8JYM - chain A; structure by electron microscopy, 2.79 A resolution.

# Chain A
Name: Spike glycoprotein
From: Severe acute respiratory syndrome coronavirus 2
UniProt: P0DTC2 (SPIKE_SARS2); numbering as in UniProt; present here: 28-143, 145-1210
Amino-acid sequence (1245 residues; numbered 5 to 1250; 1 number in that range is skipped by the numbering (no residue carries it; nothing is unmodelled there); the number before each row is that of its first residue):
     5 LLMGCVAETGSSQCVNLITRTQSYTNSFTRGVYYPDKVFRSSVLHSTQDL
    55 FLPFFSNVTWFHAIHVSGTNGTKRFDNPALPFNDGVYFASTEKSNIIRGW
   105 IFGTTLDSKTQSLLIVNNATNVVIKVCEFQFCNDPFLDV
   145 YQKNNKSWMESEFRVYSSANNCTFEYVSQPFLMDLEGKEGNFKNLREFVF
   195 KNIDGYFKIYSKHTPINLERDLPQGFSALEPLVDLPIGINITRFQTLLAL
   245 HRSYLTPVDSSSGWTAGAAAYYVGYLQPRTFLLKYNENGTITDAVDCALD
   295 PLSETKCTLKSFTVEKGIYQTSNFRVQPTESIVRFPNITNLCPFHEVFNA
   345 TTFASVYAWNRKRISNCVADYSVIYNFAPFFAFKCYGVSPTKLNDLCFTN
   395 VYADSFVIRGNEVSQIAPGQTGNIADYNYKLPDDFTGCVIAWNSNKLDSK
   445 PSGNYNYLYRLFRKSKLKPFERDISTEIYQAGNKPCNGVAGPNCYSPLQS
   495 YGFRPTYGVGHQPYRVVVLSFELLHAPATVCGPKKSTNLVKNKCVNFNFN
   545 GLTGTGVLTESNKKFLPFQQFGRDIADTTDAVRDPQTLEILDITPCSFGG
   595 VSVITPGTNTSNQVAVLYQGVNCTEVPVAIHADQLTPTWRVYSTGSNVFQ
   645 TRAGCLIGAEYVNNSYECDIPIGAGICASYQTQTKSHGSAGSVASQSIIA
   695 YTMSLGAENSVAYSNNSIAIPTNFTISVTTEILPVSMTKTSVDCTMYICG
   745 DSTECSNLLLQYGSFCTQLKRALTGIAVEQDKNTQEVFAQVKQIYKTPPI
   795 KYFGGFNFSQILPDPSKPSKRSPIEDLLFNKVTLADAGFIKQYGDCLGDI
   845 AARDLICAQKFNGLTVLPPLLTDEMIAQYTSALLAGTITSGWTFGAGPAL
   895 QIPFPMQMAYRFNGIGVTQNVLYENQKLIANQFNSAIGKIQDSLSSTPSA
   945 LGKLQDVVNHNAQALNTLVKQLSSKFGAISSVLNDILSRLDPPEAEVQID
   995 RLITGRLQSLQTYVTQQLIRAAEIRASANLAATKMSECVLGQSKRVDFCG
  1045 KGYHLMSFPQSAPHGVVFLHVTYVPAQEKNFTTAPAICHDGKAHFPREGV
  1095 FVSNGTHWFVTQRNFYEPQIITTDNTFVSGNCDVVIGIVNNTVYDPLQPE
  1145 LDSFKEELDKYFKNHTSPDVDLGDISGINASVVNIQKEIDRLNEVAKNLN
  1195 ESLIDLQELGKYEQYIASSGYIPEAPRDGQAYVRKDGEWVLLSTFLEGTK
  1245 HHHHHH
Disordered / not traced: 5-18, 67-82, 145-153, 178-186, 247-257, 628-633, 678-688, 829-853, 1140-1250
Cystine bridges: Cys131-Cys166, Cys291-Cys301, Cys336-Cys361, Cys379-Cys432, Cys391-Cys525, Cys480-Cys488, Cys538-Cys590, Cys617-Cys649, Cys662-Cys671, Cys738-Cys760, Cys743-Cys749, Cys1032-Cys1043, Cys1082-Cys1126
Covalent attachments: N-acetylglucosamine (NAG) linked to Asn61, Asn122, Asn165, Asn234, Asn282, Asn343, Asn616, Asn657, Asn709, Asn717, Asn801, Asn1074, Asn1098, Asn1134
Construct notes: expression tag (5-27, 1211-1250); variant Ala83 (Val in P0DTC2), Asp142 (Gly in P0DTC2), Gln146 (His in P0DTC2), Glu183 (Gln in P0DTC2), Glu213 (Val in P0DTC2), Val252 (Gly in P0DTC2), His339 (Gly in P0DTC2), Thr346 (Arg in P0DTC2), Ile368 (Leu in P0DTC2), Phe371 (Ser in P0DTC2), Pro373 (Ser in P0DTC2), Phe375 (Ser in P0DTC2), Ala376 (Thr in P0DTC2), Asn405 (Asp in P0DTC2), Ser408 (Arg in P0DTC2), Asn417 (Lys in P0DTC2), Lys440 (Asn in P0DTC2), Pro445 (Val in P0DTC2), Ser446 (Gly in P0DTC2), Lys460 (Asn in P0DTC2), Asn477 (Ser in P0DTC2), Lys478 (Thr in P0DTC2), Ala484 (Glu in P0DTC2), Pro486 (Phe in P0DTC2), Ser490 (Phe in P0DTC2), Arg498 (Gln in P0DTC2), Tyr501 (Asn in P0DTC2), His505 (Tyr in P0DTC2), Gly614 (Asp in P0DTC2), Tyr655 (His in P0DTC2), Lys679 (Asn in P0DTC2), His681 (Pro in P0DTC2), Lys764 (Asn in P0DTC2), Tyr796 (Asp in P0DTC2), His954 (Gln in P0DTC2), Lys969 (Asn in P0DTC2); engineered mutation Gly682 (Arg in P0DTC2), Ser683 (Arg in P0DTC2), Gly685 (Arg in P0DTC2), Pro817 (Phe in P0DTC2), Pro892 (Ala in P0DTC2), Pro899 (Ala in P0DTC2), Pro942 (Ala in P0DTC2), Pro986 (Lys in P0DTC2), Pro987 (Val in P0DTC2)
Swiss-Prot annotation at these positions:
  - region: Asn280 to Cys301 (Putative superantigen), Asn448 to Phe456 (Immunodominant HLA epitope recognized by the CD8+), Ser816 to Tyr837 (Fusion peptide 1), Lys835 to Phe855 (Fusion peptide 2), Asp1163 to Glu1202 (Heptad repeat 2)
  - site: Arg815, Ser816 (Cleavage)
  - glycosylation: Asn61 (N-linked (GlcNAc...) (hybrid) asparagine), Asn74 (N-linked (GlcNAc...) (complex) asparagine), Asn122 (N-linked (GlcNAc...) (hybrid) asparagine), Asn149 (N-linked (GlcNAc...) (complex) asparagine), Asn165 (N-linked (GlcNAc...) (complex) asparagine), Asn234 (N-linked (GlcNAc...) (high mannose) asparagine), Asn282 (N-linked (GlcNAc...) (complex) asparagine), Thr323 (O-linked (GalNAc) threonine), Ser325 (O-linked (HexNAc...) serine), Asn331 (N-linked (GlcNAc...) (complex) asparagine), Asn343 (N-linked (GlcNAc...) (complex) asparagine), Asn603 (N-linked (GlcNAc...) (hybrid) asparagine), Asn616 (N-linked (GlcNAc...) (complex) asparagine), Asn657 (N-linked (GlcNAc...) (complex) asparagine), Thr676 (O-linked (GlcNAc...) threonine), Thr678 (O-linked (GlcNAc...) threonine), Asn709 (N-linked (GlcNAc...) (high mannose) asparagine), Asn717 (N-linked (GlcNAc...) (hybrid) asparagine), Asn801 (N-linked (GlcNAc...) (hybrid) asparagine), Asn1074 (N-linked (GlcNAc...) (hybrid) asparagine) and 5 more in UniProt
  - natural variant: Gln52 (Q52H: In strain: Omicron/EG.5.1), Ala67 (A67V: In strain: Eta/B.1.525, Omicron/BA.1), His69 to Val70 (deletion: In strain: Alpha/B.1.1.7, Eta/B.1.525 and 5 more), Gly75 (G75V: In strain: Lambda/C.37), Thr76 (T76I: In strain: Lambda/C.37), Asp80 (D80A: In strain: Beta/B.1.351), Ala83 (V83A: In strain: Omicron/XBB.1.5, Omicron/EG.5.1; this construct carries the variant), Thr95 (T95I: In strain: Iota/B.1.526, Mu/B.1.621 and 2 more), Arg102 (R102I: In strain: A23.1), Asp138 (D138Y: In strain: Gamma/P.1), Asp142 to Tyr145 (sequence variant, change not given here; In strain: Omicron/BA.1; this construct carries the variant), Asp142 (G142D: In strain: Kappa/B.1.617.1, Omicron/BA.2 and 7 more; this construct carries the variant), 68 further natural variant entries in UniProt
  - mutagenesis: His69 to Val70 (Increased incorporation of cleaved spike into virions), Asn121 (N121Q: Partial loss of biliverdin affinity), Arg190 (R190K: Partial loss of biliverdin affinity), Asn234 (N234Q: Increased resistance to neutralizing antibodies), Asn331 (N331Q: Reduced viral infectivity), Asn343 (N343Q: Reduced viral infectivity), Leu452 (L452R: Increased resistance to neutralizing antibodies. Decreases HLA binding to NF9 epitope. Increased binding affinity to human ACE2), Tyr453 (Y453F: Decreased HLA binding to NF9 epitope. Increased binding affinity to human ACE2), Ala475 (A475V: Increased resistance to neutralizing antibodies), Val483 (V483A: Increased resistance to neutralizing antibodies), Gln493 (Q493N: Reduced host ACE2-binding affinity in vitro; Q493Y: Reduced host ACE2-binding affinity in vitro), His519 (H519P: Increased resistance to human covalescent sera neutralization), 5 further mutagenesis entries in UniProt
What the authors report for this chain:
  - contacts within the chain: Lys478-Asn487, Lys811-Asp820 (salt bridge)
  - conformationally variable residues (loop rearrangement, order/disorder transition, side-chain flip): Tyr473 to Pro491, Lys811, Ala829 to Gln853

# In short
Covalently linked N-acetylglucosamine: at Asn61, Asn122, Asn165, Asn234, Asn282 and Asn343 and 8 more. Curated
annotation (UniProt) lists 18 mutagenesis sites. The paper reports conformational variability at Tyr473,
Lys811 and Ala829; contacts within the chain involving Asn487, Lys478 and Lys811 among others.
Chain A is Spike glycoprotein (Severe acute respiratory syndrome coronavirus 2); the structure, Structure of
the SARS-CoV-2 XBB.1.5 spike glycoprotein (closed state 2), was determined by electron microscopy together
with 8JYK, 8JYN, 8JYO and 8JYP from the same study.
